Entry 1MD3 (X-ray diffraction, 2.03 A resolution); this record covers chains A and B.

[Chain A (and B)]
Protein: pi glutathione transferase
Organism: Homo sapiens
Notes: EC 2.5.1.18; chain B of this document is another copy of the same molecule, construct and numbering; everything in this record applies to it too
Reference sequence: P09211 (GSTP1_HUMAN); residue numbers follow UniProt; this construct covers 1-209
Sequence (209 residues; numbered 1 to 209; the number before each row is that of its first residue):
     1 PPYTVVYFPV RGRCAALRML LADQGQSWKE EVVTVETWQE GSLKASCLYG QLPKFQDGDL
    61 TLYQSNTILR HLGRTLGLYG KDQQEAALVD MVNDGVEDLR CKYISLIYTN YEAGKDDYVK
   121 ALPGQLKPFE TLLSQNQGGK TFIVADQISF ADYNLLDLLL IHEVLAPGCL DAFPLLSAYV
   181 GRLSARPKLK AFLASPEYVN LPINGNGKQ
Not modelled in the structure: 1
Sequence notes: engineered mutation A145 (Gly in P09211)
Ligand contacts: glutathione (GSH): Y7, F8, R13, W38, K44, G50, Q51, L52, P53, Q64, S65

[How chain A and chain B interact]
Pairs across the interface (53):
  L48(A) with M91(B), hydrophobic; P128(B); L132(B), hydrophobic
  Y49(A) with M91(B), hydrogen bond (side chain-backbone); V92(B); G95(B); P128(B), hydrophobic; F129(B)
  L60(A) with Q84(B); L88(B), hydrophobic
  L62(A) with M91(B), hydrophobic
  Y63(A) with M91(B), hydrogen bond (backbone-side chain)
  Q64(A) with D94(B); G95(B); D98(B), hydrogen bond
  N66(A) with D94(B)
  T67(A) with A87(B); D90(B), hydrogen bond (side chain-backbone); M91(B), hydrogen bond (side chain-backbone); D94(B), hydrogen bond
  R70(A) with R70(B); D90(B)
  H71(A) with A87(B)
  R74(A) with Y79(B), hydrogen bond; Q83(B), hydrogen bond (backbone-side chain); A86(B); A87(B); D90(B), salt bridge
  T75(A) with Q83(B)
  Y79(A) with R74(B)
  Q83(A) with R74(B); T75(B)
  Q84(A) with L60(B)
  A86(A) with R74(B)
  A87(A) with T67(B); H71(B); R74(B)
  D90(A) with T67(B), hydrogen bond (backbone-side chain); R70(B); R74(B), salt bridge
  M91(A) with L48(B), hydrophobic; Y49(B), hydrogen bond (backbone-side chain); Y63(B), hydrogen bond (side chain-backbone); T67(B), hydrogen bond (backbone-side chain)
  V92(A) with Y49(B)
  D94(A) with Q64(B); N66(B); T67(B), hydrogen bond
  G95(A) with Y49(B); Q64(B)
  D98(A) with Q64(B), hydrogen bond
  P128(A) with L48(B); Y49(B), hydrophobic
Interface residues without a listed pair, chain A (28 interface residues in all): T61, L88, F129, L132
Interface residues without a listed pair, chain B (28 interface residues in all): T61, L62

[In short]
Chain A and chain B each contribute 28 residues to their interface, with 14 hydrogen bonds and 2 salt bridges.
Polar contacts include R74(A)-D90(B), Y49(A)-M91(B) and Y63(A)-M91(B). Chain A binds glutathione.
Chain A and chain B are both pi glutathione transferase (Homo sapiens); the structure, A folding mutant of
human class pi glutathione transferase, created by mutating glycine 146 of the ..., was determined by X-ray
diffraction (same publication as 1MD4).
